Entry 8TR0 (electron microscopy, 3.20 A resolution); this record covers chains A and B.

== Chain A (and B) ==
Molecule: Metabotropic glutamate receptor 3
From: Rattus norvegicus
Notes: chain B of this document is another copy of the same molecule, construct and numbering; everything in this record applies to it too
Reference sequence: P31422 (GRM3_RAT); numbering as in UniProt (aligned over 1-879)
Chain sequence (921 residues; row label = number of the first residue in the row):
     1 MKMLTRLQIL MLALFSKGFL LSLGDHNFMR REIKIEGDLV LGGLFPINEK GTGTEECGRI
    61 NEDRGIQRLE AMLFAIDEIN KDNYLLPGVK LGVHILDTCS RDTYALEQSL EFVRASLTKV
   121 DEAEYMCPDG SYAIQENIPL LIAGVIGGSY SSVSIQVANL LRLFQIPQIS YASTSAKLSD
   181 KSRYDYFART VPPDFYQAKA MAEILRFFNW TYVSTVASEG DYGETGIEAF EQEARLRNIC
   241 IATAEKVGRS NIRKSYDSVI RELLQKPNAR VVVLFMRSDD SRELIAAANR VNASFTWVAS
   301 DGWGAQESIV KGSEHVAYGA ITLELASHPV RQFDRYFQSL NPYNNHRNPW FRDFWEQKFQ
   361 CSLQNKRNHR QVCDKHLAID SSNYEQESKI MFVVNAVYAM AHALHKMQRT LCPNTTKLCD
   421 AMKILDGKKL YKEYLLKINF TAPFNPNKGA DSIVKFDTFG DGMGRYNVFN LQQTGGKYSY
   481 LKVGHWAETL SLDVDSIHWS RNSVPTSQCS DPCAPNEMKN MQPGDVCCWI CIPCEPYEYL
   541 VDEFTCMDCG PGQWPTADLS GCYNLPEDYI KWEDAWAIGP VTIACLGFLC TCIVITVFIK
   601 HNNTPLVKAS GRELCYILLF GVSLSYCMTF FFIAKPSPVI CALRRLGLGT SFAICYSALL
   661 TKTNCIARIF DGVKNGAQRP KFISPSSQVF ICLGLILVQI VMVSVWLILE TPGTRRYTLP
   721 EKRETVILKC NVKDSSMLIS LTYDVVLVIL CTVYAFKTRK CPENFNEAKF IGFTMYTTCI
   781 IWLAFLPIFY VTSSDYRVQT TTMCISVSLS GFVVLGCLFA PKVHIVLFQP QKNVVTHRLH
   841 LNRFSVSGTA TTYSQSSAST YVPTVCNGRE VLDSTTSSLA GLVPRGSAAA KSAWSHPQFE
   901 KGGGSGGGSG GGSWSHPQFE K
Disordered / not traced: 1-30, 120-132, 136, 365-366, 523-524, 603-605, 667-685, 761-762, 823-921 (chain B: 1-30, 120-133, 579-584, 604-609, 635-637, 667-685, 761-766, 823-921)
Differences from the reference sequence: expression tag (880-921)
Swiss-Prot annotation at these positions:
  - binding site (L-glutamate): Arg68, Ser151, Ala172 to Thr174, Tyr222, Asp301, Lys389
  - glycosylation (N-linked (GlcNAc...) asparagine): Asn209, Asn292, Asn414, Asn439
Disulfides: Cys240-Cys527, Cys361-Cys373, Cys412-Cys419, Cys509-Cys528, Cys513-Cys531, Cys534-Cys546, Cys549-Cys562
Residues lining bound ligands: Z99 (2-[(1S,2S)-2-carboxycyclopropyl]-3-(9H-xanthen-9-yl)-D-alanine): Arg64, Arg68, Ser149, Tyr150, Ser151, Ala172, Ser173, Thr174, Ser175, Asp194, Asp221, Tyr222, Arg277, Gly302, Glu387, Lys389
What the authors report for this chain:
  - mutagenesis - V639A, I708A: increased signaling in response to agonist
  - mutagenesis - V639A, I708A: increased signaling in response to PAM
  - mutagenesis - V639A, I708A: unchanged expression
  - mutagenesis - V639A, I708A: increased localization to either ligand
  - mutagenesis - V639A, I708A: increased localization to agonist
  - mutagenesis - L750A: decreased signaling in response to PAM
  - mutagenesis - L750A: decreased signaling in response to Glutamate
  - mutagenesis - T742A, L750A: increased localization to glutamate
  - mutagenesis - V746A, V753A, V791A: decreased localization to glutamate
  - mutagenesis - V746A, V753A: increased signaling in response to glutamate
  - mutagenesis - I780A: abolished signaling in response to either ligand
  - mutagenesis - I781A: abolished signaling
  - mutagenesis - I780A: abolished localization to glutamate
  - mutagenesis - I780A: abolished localization to PAM
  - mutagenesis - I781A, I788A: decreased localization to PAM
  - mutagenesis - I781A, I788A: unchanged localization to glutamate
  - mutagenesis - I780A: abolished signaling in response to glutamate
  - mutagenesis - I780A: abolished signaling in response to PAM

== How chain A and chain B interact ==
Contacting residue pairs (22):
  Leu106(A) with Leu163(B)
  Glu107(A) with Leu117(B); Thr118(B), hydrogen bond
  Leu110(A) with Leu117(B), hydrophobic; Phe164(B), hydrophobic
  Val113(A) with Leu110(B), hydrophobic
  Leu117(A) with Glu107(B)
  Lys119(A) with Tyr104(B); Glu107(B); Gln108(B)
  Ala133(A) with Ile134(B)
  Asn159(A) with Arg162(B); Leu163(B)
  Leu160(A) with Leu163(B)
  Arg162(A) with Asn159(B)
  Leu163(A) with Leu106(B), hydrophobic; Asn159(B); Leu160(B)
  Phe164(A) with Leu110(B), hydrophobic
  Ser182(A) with Arg183(B), hydrogen bond
  Arg183(A) with Ser182(B), hydrogen bond (side chain-backbone); Arg183(B)
Interface residues without a listed pair, chain A (15 interface residues in all): Gln156
Interface residues without a listed pair, chain B (17 interface residues in all): Val113, Gln156

== In short ==
The interface between chain A and chain B involves 15 residues on one side and 17 on the other, with 3
hydrogen bonds. Polar contacts include Glu107(A)-Thr118(B) and Ser182(A)-Arg183(B). The paper reports that
V746A, V753A and V791A of chain A reduce localization to glutamate; V639A and I708A of chain A increase
signaling in response to agonist; 10 substitutions were tested in all.
Both chains are Metabotropic glutamate receptor 3 (Rattus norvegicus). Entry 8TR0 (Metabotropic glutamate
receptor 3 class 3 bound to antagonist LY 341495) was determined by electron microscopy (same publication as
8TQB, 8TR2 and 8TRC).
